9F66 - chain A; structure by X-ray diffraction, 1.85 A resolution.

# Chain A
Name: heme oxygenase (biliverdin-producing)
Organism: Corynebacterium diphtheriae
Notes: EC 1.14.14.18
Reference sequence: Q54AI1 (Q54AI1_CORDP); numbering as in UniProt (aligned over 1-215)
Chain sequence (215 residues; numbered 1 to 215; the number before each row is that of its first residue):
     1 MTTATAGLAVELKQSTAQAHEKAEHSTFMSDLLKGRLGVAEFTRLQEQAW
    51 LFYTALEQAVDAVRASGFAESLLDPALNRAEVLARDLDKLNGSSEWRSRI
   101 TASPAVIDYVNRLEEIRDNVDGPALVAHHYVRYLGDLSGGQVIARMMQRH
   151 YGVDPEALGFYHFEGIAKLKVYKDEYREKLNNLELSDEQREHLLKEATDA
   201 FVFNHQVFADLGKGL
Unresolved in the structure: 1-5
Bound ions: protoporphyrin IX containing co Co near His20 (its only coordinating residue here)
Ligand contacts:
  - carbon dioxide (CO2): Arg132, Gly135, Asp136, Gly139, Gly140, Ile143
  - protoporphyrin IX containing co (COH): Ala9, Lys13, His20, Ala23, Glu24, Met29, Leu33, Tyr130, Val131, Leu134, Gly135, Ser138, Gly139, Val142, Ile143, Met146, Arg177, Phe201, Asn204, Phe208
What the authors report for this chain:
  - protoporphyrin IX containing co coordination: His20
  - binding site for carbon dioxide: Gly139, Ile143
  - mutagenesis - G139A: increased catalytic activity
  - mutagenesis - G139H: unchanged catalytic activity

# Summary
Chain A binds protoporphyrin IX containing co and carbon dioxide. From the paper: a binding site for carbon
dioxide at Gly139 and Ile143; G139A increases catalytic activity.
Chain A is heme oxygenase (biliverdin-producing) (Corynebacterium diphtheriae); the structure, Crystal
structure of Heme-Oxygenase from Corynebacterium diphtheriae complexed with Cobalt-porphyrine (HumO-Co(III))
flash-cooled under CO2 pressure, was determined by X-ray diffraction, deposited together with 9F5U, 9FVS, 9FW4
and 9FY4.
